8URJ - chains A and B of the 7 polymer chains in the assembly; structure by electron microscopy, 4.25 A resolution (low resolution: residue-level contacts below are approximate; hydrogen-bond / salt-bridge calls are withheld).

Chain A:
Protein: Exportin-1
Source organism: Homo sapiens
Reference sequence: O14980 (XPO1_HUMAN); residues 1-1056 here = UniProt positions 1-1056
Chain sequence (1062 residues; numbered -5 to 1056; the number before each row is that of its first residue; numbers below 1 keep their minus sign (Gly-5 is residue -5)):
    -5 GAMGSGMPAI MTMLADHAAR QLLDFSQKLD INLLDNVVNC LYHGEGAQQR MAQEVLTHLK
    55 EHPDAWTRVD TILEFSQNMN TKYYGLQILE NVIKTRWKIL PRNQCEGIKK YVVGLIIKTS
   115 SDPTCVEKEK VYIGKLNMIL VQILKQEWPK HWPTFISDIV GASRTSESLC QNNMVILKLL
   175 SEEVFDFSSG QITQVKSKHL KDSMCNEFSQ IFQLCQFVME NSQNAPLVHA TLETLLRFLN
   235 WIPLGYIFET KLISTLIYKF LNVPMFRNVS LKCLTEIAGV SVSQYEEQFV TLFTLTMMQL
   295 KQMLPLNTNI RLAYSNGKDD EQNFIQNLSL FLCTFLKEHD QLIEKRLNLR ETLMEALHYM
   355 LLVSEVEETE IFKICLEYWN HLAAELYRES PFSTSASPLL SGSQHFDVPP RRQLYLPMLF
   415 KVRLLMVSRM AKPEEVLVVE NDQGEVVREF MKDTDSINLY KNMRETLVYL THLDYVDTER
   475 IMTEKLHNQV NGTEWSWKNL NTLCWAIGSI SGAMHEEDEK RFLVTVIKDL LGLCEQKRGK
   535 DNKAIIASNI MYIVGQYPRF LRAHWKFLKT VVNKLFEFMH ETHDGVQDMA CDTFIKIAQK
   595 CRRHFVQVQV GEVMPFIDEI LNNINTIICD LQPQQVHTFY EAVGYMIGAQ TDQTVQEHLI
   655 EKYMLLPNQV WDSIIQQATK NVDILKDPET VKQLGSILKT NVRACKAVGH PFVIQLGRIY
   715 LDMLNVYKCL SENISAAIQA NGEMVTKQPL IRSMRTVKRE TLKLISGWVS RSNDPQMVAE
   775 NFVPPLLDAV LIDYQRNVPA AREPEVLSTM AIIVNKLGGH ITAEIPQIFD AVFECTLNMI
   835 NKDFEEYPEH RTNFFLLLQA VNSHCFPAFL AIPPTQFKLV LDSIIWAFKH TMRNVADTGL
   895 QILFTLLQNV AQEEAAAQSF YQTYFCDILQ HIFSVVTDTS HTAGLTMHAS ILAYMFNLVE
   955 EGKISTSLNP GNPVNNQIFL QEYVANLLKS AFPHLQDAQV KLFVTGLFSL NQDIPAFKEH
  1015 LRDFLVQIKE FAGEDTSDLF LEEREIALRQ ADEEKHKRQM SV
Not modelled in the structure: -5 to 6
Sequence notes: expression tag (-5 to 0)
Curated features (UniProtKB/Swiss-Prot):
  - region: Pro411 to Phe414 (Necessary for HTLV-1 Rex multimerization), Val800 to Pro820 (Interaction with HIV-1 Rev)
  - modified residue: Ser391 (Phosphoserine), Lys446 (N6-acetyllysine), Thr448 (Phosphothreonine), Ser450 (Phosphoserine), Tyr454 (Phosphotyrosine), Lys693 (N6-acetyllysine), Ser1031 (Phosphoserine)

Chain B:
Protein: Rev HIV-1
Source organism: Human immunodeficiency virus 1
Chain sequence (92 residues; each row starts with the number of its first residue; numbering starts at 0):
     0 AMAGRSGDSD EDLLKAVRLI KFLYQSNPPP NPEGTRQARR NRRRRWRARQ RQIHSISERI
    60 RSTYLGRSAE PVPLQTVDEM TKKFGTLTID CN
Not modelled in the structure: 0-12

How chain A and chain B interact:
Residue-residue contacts - 17 pairs, chain A then chain B:
  Lys514(A) with Ala68(B)
  Val518(A) with Thr75(B)
  Ile521(A) with Met79(B)
  Leu525(A) with Met79(B); Lys82(B); Phe83(B)
  Glu529(A) with Leu86(B)
  Arg532(A) with Asn91(B)
  Gly533(A) with Asn91(B)
  Lys534(A) with Ile88(B); Asn91(B)
  Lys537(A) with Asn91(B)
  Phe561(A) with Met79(B); Thr80(B)
  Thr564(A) with Thr80(B)
  Lys568(A) with Phe83(B); Leu86(B)
Also at the interface, not in a pair above, chain A (16 interface residues in all): Lys522, Gly526, Cys528, Phe554
Also at the interface, not in a pair above, chain B (14 interface residues in all): Val71, Pro72, Val76, Gly84, Cys90

In short:
16 residues of chain A face 14 of chain B across their interface.
Here chain A is Exportin-1 (Homo sapiens) and chain B is Rev HIV-1 (Human immunodeficiency virus 1). Entry
8URJ (Cryo-EM structure of the HIV-1 nuclear export complex) was determined by electron microscopy.
